1VQ5 - chains 0 and P of the 32 polymer chains in the assembly; structure by X-ray diffraction, 2.60 A resolution.

Chain 0:
Molecule: 23S ribosomal RNA
Source organism: Haloarcula marismortui
Sequence (2922 nucleotides; numbered 2 to 2923; the number before each row is that of its first residue):
     2 UUGGCUACUA UGCCAGCUGG UGGAUUGCUC GGCUCAGGCG CUGAUGAAGG ACGUGCCAAG
    62 CUGCGAUAAG CCAUGGGGAG CCGCACGGAG GCGAAGAACC AUGGAUUUCC GAAUGAGAAU
   122 CUCUCUAACA AUUGCUUCGC GCAAUGAGGA ACCCCGAGAA CUGAAACAUC UCAGUAUCGG
   182 GAGGAACAGA AAACGCAAUG UGAUGUCGUU AGUAACCGCG AGUGAACGCG AUACAGCCCA
   242 AACCGAAGCC CUCACGGGCA AUGUGGUGUC AGGGCUACCU CUCAUCAGCC GACCGUCUCG
   302 ACGAAGUCUC UUGGAACAGA GCGUGAUACA GGGUGACAAC CCCGUACUCG AGACCAGUAC
   362 GACGUGCGGU AGUGCCAGAG UAGCGGGGGU UGGAUAUCCC UCGCGAAUAA CGCAGGCAUC
   422 GACUGCGAAG GCUAAACACA ACCUGAGACC GAUAGUGAAC AAGUAGUGUG AACGAACGCU
   482 GCAAAGUACC CUCAGAAGGG AGGCGAAAUA GAGCAUGAAA UCAGUUGGCG AUCGAGCGAC
   542 AGGGCAUACA AGGUCCCUCG ACGAAUGACC GACGCGCGAG CGUCCAGUAA GACUCACGGG
   602 AAGCCGAUGU UCUGUCGUAC GUUUUGAAAA ACGAGCCAGG GAGUGUGUCU GCAUGGCAAG
   662 UCUAACCGGA GUAUCCGGGG AGGCACAGGG AAACCGACAU GGCCGCAGGG CUUUGCCCGA
   722 GGGCCGCCGU CUUCAAGGGC GGGGAGCCAU GUGGACACGA CCCGAAUCCG GACGAUCUAC
   782 GCAUGGACAA GAUGAAGCGU GCCGAAAGGC ACGUGGAAGU CUGUUAGAGU UGGUGUCCUA
   842 CAAUACCCUC UCGUGAUCUA UGUGUAGGGG UGAAAGGCCC AUCGAGUCCG GCAACAGCUG
   902 GUUCCAAUCG AAACAUGUCG AAGCAUGACC UCCGCCGAGG UAGUCUGUGA GGUAGAGCGA
   962 CCGAUUGGUG UGUCCGCCUC CGAGAGGAGU CGGCACACCU GUCAAACUCC AAACUUACAG
  1022 ACGCCGUUUG ACGCGGGGAU UCCGGUGCGC GGGGUAAGCC UGUGUACCAG GAGGGGAACA
  1082 ACCCAGAGAU AGGUUAAGGU CCCCAAGUGU GGAUUAAGUG UAAUCCUCUG AAGGUGGUCU
  1142 CGAGCCCUAG ACAGCCGGGA GGUGAGCUUA GAAGCAGCUA CCCUCUAAGA AAAGCGUAAC
  1202 AGCUUACCGG CCGAGGUUUG AGGCGCCCAA AAUGAUCGGG ACUCAAAUCC ACCACCGAGA
  1262 CCUGUCCGUA CCACUCAUAC UGGUAAUCGA GUAGAUUGGC GCUCUAAUUG GAUGGAAGUA
  1322 GGGGUGAAAA CUCCUAUGGA CCGAUUAGUG ACGAAAAUCC UGGCCAUAGU AGCAGCGAUA
  1382 GUCGGGUGAG AACCCCGACG GCCUAAUGGA UAAGGGUUCC UCAGCACUGC UGAUCAGCUG
  1442 AGGGUUAGCC GGUCCUAAGU CAUACCGCAA CUCGACUAUG ACGAAAUGGG AAACGGGUUA
  1502 AUAUUCCCGU GCCACUAUGC AGUGAAAGUU GACGCCCUGG GGUCGAUCAC GCUGGGCAUU
  1562 CGCCCAGUCG AACCGUCCAA CUCCGUGGAA GCCGUAAUGG CAGGAAGCGG ACGAACGGCG
  1622 GCAUAGGGAA ACGUGAUUCA ACCUGGGGCC CAUGAAAAGA CGAGCAUAGU GUCCGUACCG
  1682 AGAACCGACA CAGGUGUCCA UGGCGGCGAA AGCCAAGGCC UGUCGGGAGC AACCAACGUU
  1742 AGGGAAUUCG GCAAGUUAGU CCCGUACCUU CGGAAGAAGG GAUGCCUGCU CCGGAACGGA
  1802 GCAGGUCGCA GUGACUCGGA AGCUCGGACU GUCUAGUAAC AACAUAGGUG ACCGCAAAUC
  1862 CGCAAGGACU CGUACGGUCA CUGAAUCCUG CCCAGUGCAG GUAUCUGAAC ACCUCGUACA
  1922 AGAGGACGAA GGACCUGUCA ACGGCGGGGG UAACUAUGAC CCUCUUAAGG UAGCGUAGUA
  1982 CCUUGCCGCA UCAGUAGCGG CUUGCAUGAA UGGAUUAACC AGAGCUUCAC UGUCCCAACG
  2042 UUGGGCCCGG UGAACUGUAC AUUCCAGUGC GGAGUCUGGA GACACCCAGG GGGAAGCGAA
  2102 GACCCUAUGG AGCUUUACUG CAGGCUGUCG CUGAGACGUG GUCGCCGAUG UGCAGCAUAG
  2162 GUAGGAGACA CUACACAGGU ACCCGCGCUA GCGGGCCACC GAGUCAACAG UGAAAUACUA
  2222 CCCGUCGGUG ACUGCGACUC UCACUCCGGG AGGAGGACAC CGAUAGCCGG GCAGUUUGAC
  2282 UGGGGCGGUA CGCGCUCGAA AAGAUAUCGA GCGCGCCCUA UGGCUAUCUC AGCCGGGACA
  2342 GAGACCCGGC GAAGAGUGCA AGAGCAAAAG AUAGCUUGAC AGUGUUCUUC CCAACGAGGA
  2402 ACGCUGACGC GAAAGCGUGG UCUAGCGAAC CAAUUAGCCU GCUUGAUGCG GGCAAUUGAU
  2462 GACAGAAAAG CUACCCUAGG GAUAACAGAG UCGUCACUCG CAAGAGCACA UAUCGACCGA
  2522 GUGGCUUGCU ACCUCGAUGU CGGUUCCCUC CAUCCUGCCC GUGCAGAAGC GGGCAAGGGU
  2582 GAGGUUGUUC GCCUAUUAAA GGAGGUCGUG AGCUGGGUUU AGACCGUCGU GAGACAGGUC
  2642 GGCUGCUAUC UACUGGGUGU GUAAUGGUGU CUGACAAGAA CGACCGUAUA GUACGAGAGG
  2702 AACUACGGUU GGUGGCCACU GGUGUACCGG UUGUUCGAGA GAGCACGUGC CGGGUAGCCA
  2762 CGCCACACGG GGUAAGAGCU GAACGCAUCU AAGCUCGAAA CCCACUUGGA AAAGAGACAC
  2822 CGCCGAGGUC CCGCGUACAA GACGCGGUCG AUAGACUCGG GGUGUGCGCG UCGAGGUAAC
  2882 GAGACGUUAA GCCCACGAGC ACUAACAGAC CAAAGCCAUC AU
Not modelled in the structure: 2-9, 126-127, 715, 971-998, 1560, 1952-1963, 2137-2236, 2339-2343, 2665-2666, 2915-2923
Modified positions: 1MA (6-hydro-1-methyladenosine-5'-monophosphate) at position 628, OMU (o2'-methyluridine 5'-monophosphate) at position 2587, OMG (o2'-methylguanosine-5'-monophosphate) at position 2588, UR3 (3-methyluridine-5'-monophoshate) at position 2619, PSU (pseudouridine-5'-monophosphate) at position 2621
Differences from the reference sequence: modified residue (628, 2587-2588, 2619, 2621)
Bound ions: Mg2+ site 1 near G28 (its only coordinating residue here); Na+ site 1: C40, G41, C443; Na+ site 2: G56, A59, G61; Na+ site 3: G66, U108; Mg2+ site 2 near U115 (its only coordinating residue here); Na+ site 4 near C130 (its only coordinating residue here); Na+ site 5: C141, G142; Mg2+ site 3: C162, U2276; K+ site 1 near U163 (its only coordinating residue here); Mg2+ site 4: A165, A167, C168; Na+ site 6: A165, A166, A167; Mg2+ site 5 near A166 (its only coordinating residue here); 60 more Na+ sites not listed; 82 more Mg2+ sites not listed; 2 more K+ sites not listed

Chain P:
Protein: 50S ribosomal protein L19E
Source organism: Haloarcula marismortui
UniProtKB: P14119 (RL19_HALMA); residues 0-148 here = UniProt positions 0-148
Amino-acid sequence (149 residues; each row starts with the number of its first residue; numbering starts at 0):
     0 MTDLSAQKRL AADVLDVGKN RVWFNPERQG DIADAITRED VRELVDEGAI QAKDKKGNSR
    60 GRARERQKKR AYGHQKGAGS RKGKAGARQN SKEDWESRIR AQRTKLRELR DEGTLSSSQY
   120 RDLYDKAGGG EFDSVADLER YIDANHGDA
Not modelled in the structure: 0, 144-148

Interface between chain 0 and chain P:
Pairs across the interface (175; chain 0 residue first):
  G792(0) - Lys83(P)  sugar contact
  G792(0) - Ala86(P)  sugar contact
  A793(0) - Lys83(P)  sugar contact
  A793(0) - Gly85(P)  hydrogen bond to the phosphate
  A793(0) - Ala86(P)  hydrogen bond to the phosphate
  G800(0) - Gly127(P)  sugar contact
  G800(0) - Gly128(P)  hydrogen bond to the base
  U801(0) - Asp124(P)  sugar contact
  U801(0) - Lys125(P)  phosphate contact
  U801(0) - Gly128(P)  sugar contact
  U801(0) - Glu130(P)  hydrogen bond to the sugar
  G802(0) - Lys125(P)  phosphate contact
  G802(0) - Glu130(P)  sugar contact
  G814(0) - Trp94(P)  sugar contact
  U815(0) - Trp94(P)  sugar contact
  G816(0) - Lys91(P)  salt bridge to the phosphate
  G817(0) - Lys91(P)  salt bridge to the phosphate
  G1386(0) - Gln28(P)  base contact
  G1387(0) - Thr1(P)  hydrogen bond to the sugar
  G1387(0) - Gln28(P)  sugar contact
  U1388(0) - Thr1(P)  hydrogen bond to the sugar
  C1395(0) - Asp2(P)  hydrogen bond to the sugar
  C1396(0) - Thr1(P)  sugar contact
  C1396(0) - Asp2(P)  sugar contact
  C1396(0) - Leu3(P)  hydrogen bond to the sugar
  C1396(0) - Ser4(P)  phosphate contact
  C1397(0) - Leu3(P)  sugar contact
  C1397(0) - Lys7(P)  salt bridge to the phosphate
  C1397(0) - Phe23(P)  hydrogen bond to the sugar
  C1397(0) - Pro25(P)  sugar contact
  C1397(0) - Gln28(P)  sugar contact
  G1398(0) - Lys7(P)  salt bridge to the phosphate
  G1398(0) - Val21(P)  phosphate contact
  G1398(0) - Trp22(P)  hydrogen bond to the phosphate
  G1398(0) - Phe23(P)  hydrogen bond to the phosphate
  G1398(0) - Pro25(P)  sugar contact
  A1399(0) - Trp22(P)  phosphate contact
  A1399(0) - Lys52(P)  salt bridge to the phosphate
  U1422(0) - Ala5(P)  phosphate contact
  U1499(0) - Arg41(P)  salt bridge to the phosphate
  U1500(0) - Arg37(P)  hydrogen bond to the base
  U1500(0) - Arg41(P)  salt bridge to the phosphate
  A1501(0) - Arg8(P)  hydrogen bond to the phosphate
  A1501(0) - Leu9(P)  phosphate contact
  A1501(0) - Ile35(P)  sugar contact
  A1501(0) - Thr36(P)  phosphate contact
  A1501(0) - Arg37(P)  hydrogen bond to the phosphate
  A1502(0) - Arg8(P)  salt bridge to the phosphate
  A1502(0) - Leu9(P)  phosphate contact
  A1502(0) - Arg37(P)  salt bridge to the phosphate
  G1540(0) - Glu95(P)  sugar contact
  G1540(0) - Arg99(P)  hydrogen bond to the phosphate
  G1541(0) - Arg99(P)  salt bridge to the phosphate
  U1548(0) - Arg59(P)  hydrogen bond to the phosphate
  C1549(0) - Arg59(P)  salt bridge to the phosphate
  C1549(0) - Arg63(P)  salt bridge to the phosphate
  C1549(0) - Gln66(P)  sugar contact
  C1565(0) - Ser58(P)  hydrogen bond to the sugar
  C1565(0) - Arg59(P)  phosphate contact
  C1565(0) - Gly60(P)  phosphate contact
  C1565(0) - Arg63(P)  salt bridge to the phosphate
  C1566(0) - Gly56(P)  phosphate contact
  C1566(0) - Asn57(P)  sugar contact
  C1566(0) - Ser58(P)  phosphate contact
  C1566(0) - Arg59(P)  hydrogen bond to the phosphate
  C1566(0) - Arg63(P)  salt bridge to the phosphate
  C1593(0) - Ser116(P)  phosphate contact
  C1593(0) - Ser117(P)  phosphate contact
  C1593(0) - Arg120(P)  base contact
  C1594(0) - Arg109(P)  salt bridge to the phosphate
  C1594(0) - Tyr119(P)  phosphate contact
  C1594(0) - Arg120(P)  salt bridge to the phosphate
  G1595(0) - Arg109(P)  salt bridge to the phosphate
  G1595(0) - Tyr119(P)  hydrogen bond to the phosphate
  G1595(0) - Arg120(P)  salt bridge to the phosphate
  G1595(0) - Tyr123(P)  base contact
  G1595(0) - Asp124(P)  base contact
  U1596(0) - Arg102(P)  hydrogen bond to the base
  U1596(0) - Arg106(P)  salt bridge to the phosphate
  U1596(0) - Tyr123(P)  hydrogen bond to the phosphate
  A1597(0) - Lys91(P)  hydrogen bond to the base
  A1597(0) - Trp94(P)  hydrogen bond to the sugar
  A1597(0) - Glu95(P)  sugar contact
  A1597(0) - Ile98(P)  sugar contact
  A1597(0) - Arg99(P)  salt bridge to the phosphate
  A1597(0) - Arg102(P)  salt bridge to the phosphate
  A1598(0) - Trp94(P)  phosphate contact
  A1598(0) - Arg102(P)  salt bridge to the phosphate
  G1703(0) - Asn57(P)  base contact
  G1704(0) - Asn57(P)  hydrogen bond to the base
  G1704(0) - Arg59(P)  hydrogen bond to the phosphate
  C1705(0) - Arg59(P)  salt bridge to the phosphate
  C1705(0) - Arg65(P)  hydrogen bond to the phosphate
  G1706(0) - Arg65(P)  salt bridge to the phosphate
  G1706(0) - Arg69(P)  salt bridge to the phosphate
  G1707(0) - Arg69(P)  salt bridge to the phosphate
  G1707(0) - Lys81(P)  phosphate contact
  G1707(0) - Gly82(P)  phosphate contact
  C1708(0) - Arg80(P)  phosphate contact
  C1708(0) - Lys81(P)  hydrogen bond to the phosphate
  C1708(0) - Gly82(P)  hydrogen bond to the phosphate
  C1708(0) - Ala86(P)  sugar contact
  C1708(0) - Arg87(P)  salt bridge to the phosphate
  C1715(0) - Lys55(P)  hydrogen bond to the sugar
  C1715(0) - Asn57(P)  hydrogen bond to the sugar
  A1716(0) - Lys55(P)  hydrogen bond to the sugar
  A1716(0) - Gly56(P)  sugar contact
  A1716(0) - Asn57(P)  sugar contact
  A1717(0) - Lys54(P)  phosphate contact
  A1717(0) - Lys55(P)  hydrogen bond to the phosphate
  G1718(0) - Gly17(P)  hydrogen bond to the phosphate
  G1718(0) - Arg20(P)  salt bridge to the phosphate
  G1719(0) - Gly17(P)  phosphate contact
  G1719(0) - Lys18(P)  hydrogen bond to the phosphate
  G1719(0) - Asn19(P)  hydrogen bond to the phosphate
  C1720(0) - Asn19(P)  hydrogen bond to the phosphate
  G1760(0) - Ala77(P)  hydrogen bond to the base
  G1760(0) - Arg80(P)  hydrogen bond to the base
  G1760(0) - Lys81(P)  hydrogen bond to the sugar
  U1761(0) - Ala77(P)  base contact
  U1761(0) - Arg80(P)  sugar contact
  U1761(0) - Lys81(P)  sugar contact
  U1761(0) - Gly82(P)  sugar contact
  U1761(0) - Lys83(P)  sugar contact
  U1761(0) - Ala84(P)  phosphate contact
  C1762(0) - Lys83(P)  salt bridge to the phosphate
  C1762(0) - Ala84(P)  hydrogen bond to the phosphate
  U1784(0) - Ala77(P)  sugar contact
  U1784(0) - Gly78(P)  hydrogen bond to the phosphate
  G1785(0) - Gly76(P)  hydrogen bond to the phosphate
  G1785(0) - Ala77(P)  phosphate contact
  G1785(0) - Gly78(P)  hydrogen bond to the phosphate
  G1785(0) - Ser79(P)  phosphate contact
  C1786(0) - Gln74(P)  phosphate contact
  C1787(0) - Lys68(P)  salt bridge to the phosphate
  C1787(0) - Gln74(P)  hydrogen bond to the phosphate
  U1788(0) - Lys68(P)  phosphate contact
  U1788(0) - His73(P)  base contact
  G1789(0) - Tyr71(P)  base contact
  G1789(0) - His73(P)  hydrogen bond to the base
  C1790(0) - Tyr71(P)  hydrogen bond to the phosphate
  C1793(0) - Arg97(P)  sugar contact
  C1793(0) - Ser133(P)  phosphate contact
  C1793(0) - Ala135(P)  phosphate contact
  G1794(0) - Ser96(P)  hydrogen bond to the sugar
  G1794(0) - Ala100(P)  phosphate contact
  G1794(0) - Ser133(P)  phosphate contact
  G1794(0) - Val134(P)  hydrogen bond to the phosphate
  G1795(0) - Ala100(P)  phosphate contact
  A1796(0) - Ser96(P)  base contact
  C1798(0) - Gln66(P)  sugar contact
  C1798(0) - Ala70(P)  phosphate contact
  G1799(0) - Arg87(P)  sugar contact
  G1799(0) - Gln88(P)  base contact
  G1800(0) - Lys75(P)  salt bridge to the phosphate
  G1800(0) - Arg87(P)  salt bridge to the phosphate
  G1800(0) - Gln88(P)  sugar contact
  A1801(0) - Arg80(P)  salt bridge to the phosphate
  A1801(0) - Arg87(P)  salt bridge to the phosphate
  G1802(0) - Gly72(P)  base contact
  G1802(0) - Arg80(P)  salt bridge to the phosphate
  U1813(0) - Gly78(P)  phosphate contact
  U1813(0) - Lys81(P)  sugar contact
  U1817(0) - Lys81(P)  hydrogen bond to the base
  U2735(0) - Arg65(P)  salt bridge to the phosphate
  U2736(0) - Lys55(P)  hydrogen bond to the phosphate
  U2736(0) - Arg61(P)  salt bridge to the phosphate
  C2737(0) - Lys55(P)  salt bridge to the phosphate
  C2737(0) - Gly56(P)  phosphate contact
  C2737(0) - Asn57(P)  phosphate contact
  C2737(0) - Ser58(P)  hydrogen bond to the phosphate
  C2737(0) - Arg61(P)  salt bridge to the phosphate
  G2738(0) - Ser58(P)  sugar contact
  G2738(0) - Arg61(P)  phosphate contact
  A2739(0) - Arg61(P)  salt bridge to the phosphate
Interface residues without a listed pair, chain 0 (79 interface residues in all): C813, C1423, C1436, U1539, G1556, A1567, A1783
Interface residues without a listed pair, chain P (83 interface residues in all): Val16, Glu38, Asp53, Ala62, Gly129

In short:
79 residues of chain 0 and 83 residues of chain P are in contact, with 51 hydrogen bonds and 40 salt bridges.
Among the polar pairs are G800(0)-Gly128(P), U1500(0)-Arg37(P) and U1596(0)-Arg102(P). C40(0), G41(0) and
C443(0) coordinate Na+ site 1.
Here chain 0 is 23S ribosomal RNA and chain P is 50S ribosomal protein L19E, both from Haloarcula marismortui.
Entry 1VQ5 (The structure of the transition state analogue "RAA" bound to the large ribosomal subunit of
haloarcula ...) was determined by X-ray diffraction together with 1VQ4, 1VQ8, 1VQ9, 1VQK, 1VQL, 1VQM, 1VQO and
1VQP from the same study.
